Entry 7WFD (electron microscopy, 3.25 A resolution); this record covers chains AA and AF of the 16 polymer chains in the assembly.

Chain AA:
Molecule: Photosystem I P700 chlorophyll a apoprotein A1
Source organism: Arabidopsis thaliana
Notes: EC 1.97.1.12
UniProtKB: P56766 (PSAA_ARATH); residue numbers follow UniProt; this construct covers 1-750
Sequence (750 residues; numbered 1 to 750; the number before each row is that of its first residue):
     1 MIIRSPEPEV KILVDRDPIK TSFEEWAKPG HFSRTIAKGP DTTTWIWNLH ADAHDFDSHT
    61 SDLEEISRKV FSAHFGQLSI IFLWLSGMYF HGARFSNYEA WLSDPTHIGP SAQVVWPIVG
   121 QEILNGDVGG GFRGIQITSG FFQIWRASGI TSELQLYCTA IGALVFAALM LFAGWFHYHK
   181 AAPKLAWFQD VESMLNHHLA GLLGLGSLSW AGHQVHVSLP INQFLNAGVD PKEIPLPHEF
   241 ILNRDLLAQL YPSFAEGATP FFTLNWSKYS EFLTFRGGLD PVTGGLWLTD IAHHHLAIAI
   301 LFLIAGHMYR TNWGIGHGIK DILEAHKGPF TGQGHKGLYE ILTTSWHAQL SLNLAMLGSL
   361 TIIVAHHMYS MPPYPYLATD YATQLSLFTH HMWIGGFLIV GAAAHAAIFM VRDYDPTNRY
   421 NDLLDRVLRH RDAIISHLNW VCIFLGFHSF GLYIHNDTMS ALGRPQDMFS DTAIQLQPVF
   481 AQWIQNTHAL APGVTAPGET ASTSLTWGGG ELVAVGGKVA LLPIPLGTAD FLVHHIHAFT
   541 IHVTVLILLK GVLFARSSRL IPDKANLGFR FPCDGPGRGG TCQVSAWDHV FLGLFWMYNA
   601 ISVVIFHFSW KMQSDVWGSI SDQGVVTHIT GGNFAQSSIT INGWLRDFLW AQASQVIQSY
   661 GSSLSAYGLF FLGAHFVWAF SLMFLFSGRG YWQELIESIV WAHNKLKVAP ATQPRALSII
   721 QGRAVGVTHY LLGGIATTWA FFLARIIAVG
Unresolved in the structure: 1-8
Curated features (UniProtKB/Swiss-Prot):
  - binding site ([4Fe-4S] cluster): Cys-573, Cys-582
  - binding site (chlorophyll a'): His-675
  - binding site (chlorophyll a): Met-683, Tyr-691
  - binding site (phylloquinone): Trp-692

Chain AF:
Molecule: Photosystem I reaction center subunit III, chloroplastic
Source organism: Arabidopsis thaliana
UniProtKB: Q9SHE8 (PSAF_ARATH); residues 1-221 here = UniProt positions 1-221
Sequence (221 residues; row label = number of the first residue in the row):
     1 MSLTIPANLV LNPRSNKSLT QSVPKSSARF VCSDDKSSSS TPQSMKAFSA AVALSSILLS
    61 APMPAVADIS GLTPCKDSKQ FAKREKQQIK KLESSLKLYA PESAPALALN AQIEKTKRRF
   121 DNYGKYGLLC GSDGLPHLIV NGDQRHWGEF ITPGILFLYI AGWIGWVGRS YLIAISGEKK
   181 PAMKEIIIDV PLASRIIFRG FIWPVAAYRE FLNGDLIAKD V
Unresolved in the structure: 1-67, 221
Cystine bridges: Cys-75/Cys-130

Chain AA / chain AF interface:
Residue-residue contacts (42; chain AA residue first):
  Ala-27(AA) / Ile-187(AF)
  Pro-29(AA) / Ile-186(AF)  hydrophobic
  Pro-29(AA) / Ile-187(AF)  hydrophobic
  Lys-38(AA) / Lys-180(AF)
  Gly-39(AA) / Lys-180(AF)
  Gly-39(AA) / Met-183(AF)
  Pro-40(AA) / Lys-180(AF)  hydrogen bond (backbone-side chain)
  Pro-40(AA) / Ala-182(AF)
  Pro-40(AA) / Met-183(AF)
  Pro-40(AA) / Ile-186(AF)
  Trp-45(AA) / Ile-186(AF)  hydrophobic
  Pro-117(AA) / Lys-115(AF)
  Glu-122(AA) / Gln-112(AF)
  Glu-122(AA) / Lys-115(AF)  salt bridge
  Gly-126(AA) / Tyr-99(AF)
  Asp-127(AA) / Ser-95(AF)
  Asp-127(AA) / Leu-98(AF)
  Asp-127(AA) / Tyr-99(AF)  hydrogen bond
  Gly-131(AA) / Tyr-99(AF)
  Gly-131(AA) / Pro-105(AF)
  Phe-132(AA) / Tyr-99(AF)  hydrogen bond (backbone-side chain)
  Arg-133(AA) / Tyr-99(AF)
  Arg-133(AA) / Leu-109(AF)
  Asn-704(AA) / Ala-218(AF)
  Lys-705(AA) / Ile-217(AF)
  Lys-705(AA) / Ala-218(AF)
  Lys-705(AA) / Asp-220(AF)  salt bridge
  Leu-706(AA) / Arg-169(AF)  hydrogen bond (backbone-side chain)
  Leu-706(AA) / Leu-216(AF)
  Leu-706(AA) / Ile-217(AF)  hydrophobic
  Lys-707(AA) / Arg-169(AF)
  Lys-707(AA) / Ile-173(AF)
  Lys-707(AA) / Asp-215(AF)  salt bridge
  Lys-707(AA) / Ala-218(AF)
  Val-708(AA) / Leu-172(AF)  hydrophobic
  Ala-709(AA) / Leu-172(AF)
  Pro-710(AA) / Leu-172(AF)  hydrophobic
  Ala-711(AA) / Pro-181(AF)
  Ala-711(AA) / Ala-182(AF)
  Ala-711(AA) / Glu-185(AF)  hydrogen bond (backbone-side chain)
  Thr-712(AA) / Ala-182(AF)
  Thr-712(AA) / Glu-185(AF)
Other interface residues (no listed pair), chain AA (24 interface residues in all): Asp-41, Ile-118
Other interface residues (no listed pair), chain AF (23 interface residues in all): Ala-108

Overview:
24 residues of chain AA face 23 of chain AF across their interface, with 5 hydrogen bonds and 3 salt bridges.
Polar pairs include Glu-122(AA)/Lys-115(AF), Lys-705(AA)/Asp-220(AF) and Lys-707(AA)/Asp-215(AF).
Chain AA is Photosystem I P700 chlorophyll a apoprotein A1 and chain AF is Photosystem I reaction center
subunit III, chloroplastic, both from Arabidopsis thaliana; the structure, Left PSI in the cyclic electron
transport supercomplex NDH-PSI from Arabidopsis, was determined by electron microscopy (same publication as
7WFE and 7WFG).
